6QM8 - chains D and E of the 28 polymer chains in the assembly; structure by electron microscopy, 3.30 A resolution.

Chain D:
Protein: Proteasome alpha4 chain
From: Leishmania tarentolae
Sequence (248 residues; each row starts with the number of its first residue):
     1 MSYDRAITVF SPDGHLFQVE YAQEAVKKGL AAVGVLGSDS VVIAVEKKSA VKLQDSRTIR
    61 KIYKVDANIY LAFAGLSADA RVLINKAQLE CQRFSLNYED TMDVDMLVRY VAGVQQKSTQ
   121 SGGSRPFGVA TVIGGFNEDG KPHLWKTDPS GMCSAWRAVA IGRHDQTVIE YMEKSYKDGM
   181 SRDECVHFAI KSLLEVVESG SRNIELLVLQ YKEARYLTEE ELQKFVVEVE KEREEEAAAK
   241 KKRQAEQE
Not modelled in the structure: 1, 241-248

Chain E:
Protein: Proteasome alpha5 chain
From: Leishmania tarentolae
Sequence (344 residues; numbered 1 to 344; the number before each row is that of its first residue):
     1 MLLPRLFSFP VCWSRALSLV CVYHVSLSFP SNSRRLCATP LLPLPCLCKL PAGHSPRKRC
    61 LFSFLSCFLD LTYFCIISFL HSVSCHLCFP LRRTRARHPI MFTSKSEYDR GVNTFSPEGR
   121 IFQIEYAVEA IKLGSTSLGI RTPEGVVLAA EKRVPSTLVV PSSMSKIMEV DSHIAAVMSG
   181 MVADARILVE HARVESQNHR FTYNEPMSVE SCTLATCDLS IQFGESGGRR KLMSRPFGVS
   241 LLIAGVDEKG PQLWQTDPSG THTRYDAQAI GGGAEAAQSV FTERYHRNMT LEEGETLAVD
   301 ILKQVMEDQL SPENIEVAVV RADDGKLHMY TPTEIKAIMS RMPE
Not modelled in the structure: 1-106, 225-231, 343-344

How chain D and chain E interact:
Contacting residue pairs (60; chain D residue first):
  Arg5(D) - Tyr108(E)
  Ala6(D) - Tyr108(E)
  Ala6(D) - Val112(E)  hydrophobic
  Ala6(D) - Ser234(E)
  Ile7(D) - Tyr108(E)  hydrogen bond (backbone-side chain)
  Thr8(D) - Ser234(E)  hydrogen bond (backbone-side chain)
  Thr8(D) - Arg235(E)
  Val9(D) - Val112(E)  hydrophobic
  Val9(D) - Gln123(E)
  Phe10(D) - Gln123(E)  hydrogen bond (backbone-side chain)
  Phe10(D) - Tyr126(E)  hydrophobic
  Phe10(D) - Ala127(E)  hydrophobic
  Phe10(D) - Ala130(E)  hydrophobic
  Phe10(D) - Arg235(E)
  Phe10(D) - Pro236(E)
  Phe10(D) - Gly238(E)
  Ser11(D) - Tyr126(E)
  Pro12(D) - Tyr126(E)  hydrophobic
  Pro12(D) - Glu129(E)
  Asp13(D) - Glu129(E)
  Asp13(D) - Leu133(E)
  Gly14(D) - Tyr126(E)
  Gly14(D) - Ala130(E)
  Gly14(D) - Met181(E)
  Leu16(D) - Met181(E)  hydrophobic
  Leu16(D) - Arg235(E)
  Gln18(D) - Tyr108(E)  hydrogen bond
  Gln116(D) - Ala183(E)
  Gln116(D) - Asp184(E)  hydrogen bond
  Gln116(D) - Ile187(E)
  Gln116(D) - Arg235(E)
  Thr119(D) - Arg235(E)  hydrogen bond (backbone-side chain)
  Gln120(D) - Met233(E)
  Gln120(D) - Ser234(E)  hydrogen bond (backbone-backbone)
  Gln120(D) - Arg235(E)
  Gln120(D) - Pro236(E)
  Gln120(D) - Phe237(E)
  Ser121(D) - Ser234(E)
  Gly122(D) - Ser234(E)
  Trp145(D) - Ser163(E)
  Ser150(D) - Ala183(E)
  Gly151(D) - Ala183(E)
  Met152(D) - Ala183(E)
  Ala155(D) - Val159(E)
  Ala155(D) - Val160(E)  hydrogen bond (backbone-backbone)
  Ala155(D) - Ser163(E)  hydrogen bond (backbone-side chain)
  Trp156(D) - Ser156(E)
  Trp156(D) - Leu158(E)
  Trp156(D) - Val159(E)  hydrophobic
  Trp156(D) - Val160(E)
  Arg157(D) - Thr157(E)  hydrogen bond (side chain-backbone)
  Arg157(D) - Leu158(E)  hydrogen bond (backbone-backbone)
  Arg157(D) - Val160(E)
  Ala158(D) - Leu158(E)
  Ile169(D) - Ser156(E)
  Met172(D) - Leu158(E)  hydrophobic
  Glu173(D) - Ser156(E)
  Glu173(D) - Thr157(E)  hydrogen bond (side chain-backbone)
  Glu173(D) - Leu158(E)
  Tyr176(D) - Leu158(E)  hydrophobic
Interface residues without a listed pair, chain D (32 interface residues in all): His15, Lys117, Ser154
Interface residues without a listed pair, chain E (27 interface residues in all): Glu107, Pro155, Met164

Summary:
Chain D and chain E form an interface of 32 and 27 residues respectively; the contacts include 12 hydrogen
bonds. Polar pairs include Ile7(D)-Tyr108(E), Thr8(D)-Ser234(E) and Phe10(D)-Gln123(E).
Here chain D is Proteasome alpha4 chain and chain E is Proteasome alpha5 chain, both from Leishmania
tarentolae. Entry 6QM8 (Leishmania tarentolae proteasome 20S subunit apo structure) was determined by electron
microscopy (same publication as 6QM7).
